Entry 6J6H (electron microscopy, 3.60 A resolution); this record covers chains d and E of the 41 polymer chains in the assembly.

# Chain d
Protein: Pre-mRNA-splicing factor CLF1
From: Saccharomyces cerevisiae (strain ATCC 204508 / S288c)
Reference sequence: Q12309 (CLF1_YEAST); numbering as in UniProt (aligned over 1-687)
Sequence (687 residues; numbered 1 to 687; the number before each row is that of its first residue):
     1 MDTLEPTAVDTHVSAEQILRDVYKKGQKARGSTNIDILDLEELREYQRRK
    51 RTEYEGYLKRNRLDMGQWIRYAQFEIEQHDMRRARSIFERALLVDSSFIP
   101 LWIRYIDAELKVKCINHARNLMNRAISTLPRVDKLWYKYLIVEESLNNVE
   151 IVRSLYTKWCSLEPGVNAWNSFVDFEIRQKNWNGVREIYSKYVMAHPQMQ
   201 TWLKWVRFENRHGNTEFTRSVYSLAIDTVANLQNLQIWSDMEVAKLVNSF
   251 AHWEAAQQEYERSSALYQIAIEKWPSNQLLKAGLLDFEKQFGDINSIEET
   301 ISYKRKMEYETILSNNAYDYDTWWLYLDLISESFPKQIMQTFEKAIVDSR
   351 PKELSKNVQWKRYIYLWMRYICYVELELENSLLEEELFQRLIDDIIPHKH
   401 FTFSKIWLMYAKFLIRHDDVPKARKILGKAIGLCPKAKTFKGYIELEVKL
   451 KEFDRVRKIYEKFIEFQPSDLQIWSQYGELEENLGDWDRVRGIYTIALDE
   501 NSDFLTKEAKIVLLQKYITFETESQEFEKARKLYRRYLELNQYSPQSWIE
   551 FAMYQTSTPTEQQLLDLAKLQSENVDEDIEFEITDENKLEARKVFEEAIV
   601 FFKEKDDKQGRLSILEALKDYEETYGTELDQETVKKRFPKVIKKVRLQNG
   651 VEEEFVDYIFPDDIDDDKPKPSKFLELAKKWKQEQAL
Not modelled in the structure: 1-35, 351, 371-373, 387, 403-404, 421, 440-444, 461, 476-479, 496, 513, 527-530, 549-553, 572-574, 594, 618-619, 637-687

# Chain E
Molecule: U6 snRNA
From: Saccharomyces cerevisiae S288c
Sequence (112 nucleotides; each row starts with the number of its first residue):
     1 GUUCGCGAAGUAACCCUUCGUGGACAUUUGGUCAAUUUGAAACAAUACAG
    51 AGAUGAUCAGCAGUUCCCCUGCAUAAGGAUGAACCGUUUUACAAAGAGAU
   101 UUAUUUCGUUUU
Not modelled in the structure: 104-112
Metal / ion sites: Mg2+ site 1: C61, G77; Mg2+ site 2: G78, U80; Mg2+ site 3 near U80 (its only coordinating residue here); Mg2+ site 4 near G81 (its only coordinating residue here)
From the paper describing this entry:
  - Mg2+ coordination: G78, U80

# Chain d / chain E interface
Pairs across the interface (20):
  Glu53(d) - G86(E)  hydrogen bond to the base
  Tyr57(d) - G86(E)  stacking on the base
  Lys59(d) - U65(E)  sugar contact
  Lys59(d) - C66(E)  base contact
  Lys59(d) - C67(E)  salt bridge to the phosphate
  Arg60(d) - U64(E)  hydrogen bond to the sugar
  Arg60(d) - C84(E)  phosphate contact
  Gln67(d) - G86(E)  hydrogen bond to the base
  Gln67(d) - U87(E)  hydrogen bond to the base
  Arg70(d) - U87(E)  hydrogen bond to the base
  Arg70(d) - U88(E)  hydrogen bond to the base
  Arg70(d) - U89(E)  phosphate contact
  Arg90(d) - C66(E)  base contact
  Ile99(d) - A91(E)  base contact
  Pro100(d) - A91(E)  phosphate contact
  Arg104(d) - U90(E)  salt bridge to the phosphate
  Arg104(d) - A91(E)  salt bridge to the phosphate
  Lys111(d) - U90(E)  hydrogen bond to the base
  Lys134(d) - A91(E)  base contact
  Lys134(d) - C92(E)  salt bridge to the phosphate
Also at the interface, not in a pair above, chain d (17 interface residues in all): Tyr54, Glu55, Leu58, Ile103, Val132
Also at the interface, not in a pair above, chain E (14 interface residues in all): A83, C85

# In short
17 residues of chain d and 14 residues of chain E are in contact; the contacts include 7 hydrogen bonds, 4
salt bridges and 1 aromatic stacking contact. Among the polar pairs are Glu53(d)-G86(E), Gln67(d)-G86(E) and
Gln67(d)-U87(E). C61(E) and G77(E) coordinate Mg2+ site 1. The paper reports Mg2+ coordination by G78(E) and
U80(E).
Chain d is Pre-mRNA-splicing factor CLF1 (Saccharomyces cerevisiae (strain ATCC 204508 / S288c)) and chain E
is U6 snRNA (Saccharomyces cerevisiae S288c); the structure, Cryo-EM structure of the yeast B*-a1 complex at
an average resolution of 3.6 angstrom, was determined by electron microscopy, deposited together with 6J6G,
6J6N and 6J6Q.
